4DX8 - chains A and J; structure by X-ray diffraction, 2.54 A resolution.

Chain A:
Protein: Integrin beta-1-binding protein 1
From: Homo sapiens
Notes: fragment: PTB domain
UniProtKB: O14713 (ITBP1_HUMAN); numbering as in UniProt (aligned over 49-200)
Amino-acid sequence (154 residues; row label = number of the first residue in the row):
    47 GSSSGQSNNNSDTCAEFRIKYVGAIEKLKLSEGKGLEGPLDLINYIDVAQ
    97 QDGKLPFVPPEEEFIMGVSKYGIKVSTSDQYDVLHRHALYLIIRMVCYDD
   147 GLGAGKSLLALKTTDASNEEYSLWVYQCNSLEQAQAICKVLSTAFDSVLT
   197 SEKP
Disordered / not traced: 47-54, 78-80, 197-200
Construct notes: expression tag (47-48)
From the paper describing this entry:
  - mutagenesis - L135A/I138A/I139A, C184D: abolished signaling

Chain J:
Protein: Krev interaction trapped protein 1
From: Homo sapiens
Notes: fragment: Nudix domain
UniProtKB: O00522 (KRIT1_HUMAN); numbering as in UniProt (aligned over 1-198)
Amino-acid sequence (203 residues; numbered -4 to 198; the number before each row is that of its first residue; numbers below 1 keep their minus sign (Gly-4 is residue -4)):
    -4 GPLGSMGNPENIEDAYVAVIRPKNTASLNSREYRAKSYEILLHEVPIEGQ
    46 KKKRKKVLLETKLQGNSEITQGILDYVVETTKPISPANQGIRGKRVVLMK
    96 KFPLDGEKMGREASLFIVPSVVKDNTKYTYTPGCPIFYCLQDIMRVCSES
   146 STHFATLTARMLIALDKWLDERHAQSHFIPALFRPSPLERIKTNVINPAY
   196 ATE
Disordered / not traced: -4 to 7, 19-21, 37-52, 59-61, 76-88, 101-105, 117-132, 139-152, 198
Construct notes: expression tag (-4 to 0)
From the paper describing this entry:
  - mutagenesis - A176D/P182D/N192A/Y195A: decreased binding to Integrin beta-1-binding protein 1 (chain A)
  - mutagenesis - A176D/P182D/N192A/Y195A, R179A/R185A/N192A/Y195A: decreased signaling with Integrin beta-1-binding protein 1 (chain A)
  - mutagenesis - A176D/P182D/N192A/Y195A: abolished signaling

Interface between chain A and chain J:
Residue-residue contacts (55; chain A residue first):
  Pro85(A) with Ile186(J), hydrophobic; Asn189(J)
  Leu86(A) with Pro182(J); Leu183(J)
  Ile89(A) with Pro182(J), hydrophobic; Arg185(J); Ile186(J), hydrophobic
  Asp93(A) with Arg179(J), salt bridge; Arg185(J), salt bridge
  Gln96(A) with Arg179(J), hydrogen bond
  Gln97(A) with Phe173(J); Ala176(J), hydrogen bond (side chain-backbone); Leu177(J)
  Phe103(A) with Ser171(J); His172(J); Phe173(J), hydrophobic; Ala176(J), hydrophobic
  Val104(A) with His172(J)
  Leu135(A) with Asn192(J), hydrogen bond (backbone-side chain)
  Tyr136(A) with Asn192(J); Tyr195(J), hydrogen bond (backbone-side chain)
  Ile138(A) with Asn192(J), hydrogen bond (backbone-side chain); Tyr195(J)
  Ile139(A) with Ile191(J); Asn192(J), hydrogen bond (backbone-backbone)
  Arg140(A) with Asn189(J), hydrogen bond; Val190(J); Ile191(J)
  Met141(A) with Asn189(J); Val190(J), hydrogen bond (backbone-backbone)
  Val142(A) with Ile186(J), hydrophobic; Thr188(J); Asn189(J)
  Cys143(A) with Ile186(J); Lys187(J), hydrogen bond (backbone-backbone); Thr188(J), hydrogen bond (backbone-backbone)
  Tyr144(A) with Arg185(J); Ile186(J), hydrophobic
  Asp145(A) with Arg185(J), hydrogen bond (backbone-backbone)
  Asp146(A) with Arg179(J), hydrogen bond (backbone-side chain); Arg185(J), hydrogen bond (backbone-side chain)
  Gly147(A) with Arg179(J); Arg185(J)
  Leu148(A) with Ala176(J), hydrophobic
  Thr160(A) with Tyr195(J)
  Leu177(A) with Lys187(J)
  Gln181(A) with Thr188(J)
  Cys184(A) with Thr188(J); Val190(J), hydrophobic
  Ser188(A) with Val190(J)
  Phe191(A) with Val190(J), hydrophobic; Ile191(J); Asn192(J); Pro193(J)
  Leu195(A) with Pro193(J), hydrophobic
Interface residues without a listed pair, chain A (32 interface residues in all): Asn90, Leu137, Asn164, Leu187
Interface residues without a listed pair, chain J (24 interface residues in all): Thr65, Arg90, Arg167, Pro175, Pro180, Ala194
The authors on this interface:
  - specific contacts: Met141(A)-Val190(J) (hydrophobic contact), Leu187(A)-Val190(J) (hydrophobic contact), Ser188(A)-Val190(J) (hydrophobic contact)
  - hot spots on chain A (mutagenesis) - I89R, D93A/Q96A, L135A/I138A/I139A, C184D: decreased binding to Krev interaction trapped protein 1 (chain J)
  - hot spots on chain J (mutagenesis) - A176D/P182D, R179A/R185A, N192A/Y195A: decreased binding to Integrin beta-1-binding protein 1 (chain A)

In short:
Chain A and chain J form an interface of 32 and 24 residues respectively, with 13 hydrogen bonds and 2 salt
bridges. Among the polar pairs are Asp93(A)-Arg179(J), Asp93(A)-Arg185(J) and Gln96(A)-Arg179(J). The authors
report hydrophobic contacts between Met141(A) and Val190(J), Leu187(A) and Val190(J) and Ser188(A) and
Val190(J). The paper reports that A176D/P182D/N192A/Y195A, A176D/P182D and R179A/R185A of chain J, among
others, reduce binding to Integrin beta-1-binding protein 1 (chain A); I89R, D93A/Q96A and L135A/I138A/I139A
of chain A, among others, reduce binding to Krev interaction trapped protein 1 (chain J); 9 substitutions were
tested in all.
Here chain A is Integrin beta-1-binding protein 1 and chain J is Krev interaction trapped protein 1, both from
Homo sapiens. Entry 4DX8 (ICAP1 in complex with KRIT1 N-terminus) was determined by X-ray diffraction together
with 4DX9 from the same study.
